Entry 1HZ1 (X-ray diffraction, 1.80 A resolution); this record covers chain A.

[Chain A]
Protein: Ribonuclease T1
From: Aspergillus niger
Notes: EC 3.1.27.3
Reference sequence: P00651 (RNT1_ASPOR); residues 1-104 here correspond to UniProt positions 22-125 (UniProt number = residue number + 21)
Sequence (104 residues; numbered 1 to 104; the number before each row is that of its first residue):
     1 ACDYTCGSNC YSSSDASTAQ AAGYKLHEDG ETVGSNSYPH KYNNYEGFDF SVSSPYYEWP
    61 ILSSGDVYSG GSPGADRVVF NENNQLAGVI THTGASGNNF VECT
Sequence notes: engineered mutation Ala-16 (Val37 in P00651)
Cystine bridges: Cys-2/Cys-10, Cys-6/Cys-103
Metal / ion sites: Mg2+ near Asp-15 (its only coordinating residue here)
Residues lining bound ligands: guanosine-2'-monophosphate (2GP): Asn-36, Tyr-38, His-40, Lys-41, Tyr-42, Asn-43, Asn-44, Tyr-45, Glu-46, Glu-58, His-92, Asn-98, Asn-99, Phe-100

[Overview]
Bound to chain A: guanosine-2'-monophosphate.
Chain A is Ribonuclease T1 (Aspergillus niger); the structure, Ribonuclease T1 V16A mutant in complex with
MG2+, was determined by X-ray diffraction (same publication as 1HYF, 1I0V and 1I0X).
